Entry 9G1X (electron microscopy, 3.50 A resolution); this record covers chains A and R of the 14 polymer chains in the assembly.

Chain A:
Protein: DNA-directed RNA polymerase I subunit RPA190
Source organism: Saccharomyces cerevisiae
Notes: EC 2.7.7.6
UniProt: P10964 (RPA1_YEAST); numbering as in UniProt (aligned over 1-1664)
Sequence (1664 residues; numbered 1 to 1664; the number before each row is that of its first residue):
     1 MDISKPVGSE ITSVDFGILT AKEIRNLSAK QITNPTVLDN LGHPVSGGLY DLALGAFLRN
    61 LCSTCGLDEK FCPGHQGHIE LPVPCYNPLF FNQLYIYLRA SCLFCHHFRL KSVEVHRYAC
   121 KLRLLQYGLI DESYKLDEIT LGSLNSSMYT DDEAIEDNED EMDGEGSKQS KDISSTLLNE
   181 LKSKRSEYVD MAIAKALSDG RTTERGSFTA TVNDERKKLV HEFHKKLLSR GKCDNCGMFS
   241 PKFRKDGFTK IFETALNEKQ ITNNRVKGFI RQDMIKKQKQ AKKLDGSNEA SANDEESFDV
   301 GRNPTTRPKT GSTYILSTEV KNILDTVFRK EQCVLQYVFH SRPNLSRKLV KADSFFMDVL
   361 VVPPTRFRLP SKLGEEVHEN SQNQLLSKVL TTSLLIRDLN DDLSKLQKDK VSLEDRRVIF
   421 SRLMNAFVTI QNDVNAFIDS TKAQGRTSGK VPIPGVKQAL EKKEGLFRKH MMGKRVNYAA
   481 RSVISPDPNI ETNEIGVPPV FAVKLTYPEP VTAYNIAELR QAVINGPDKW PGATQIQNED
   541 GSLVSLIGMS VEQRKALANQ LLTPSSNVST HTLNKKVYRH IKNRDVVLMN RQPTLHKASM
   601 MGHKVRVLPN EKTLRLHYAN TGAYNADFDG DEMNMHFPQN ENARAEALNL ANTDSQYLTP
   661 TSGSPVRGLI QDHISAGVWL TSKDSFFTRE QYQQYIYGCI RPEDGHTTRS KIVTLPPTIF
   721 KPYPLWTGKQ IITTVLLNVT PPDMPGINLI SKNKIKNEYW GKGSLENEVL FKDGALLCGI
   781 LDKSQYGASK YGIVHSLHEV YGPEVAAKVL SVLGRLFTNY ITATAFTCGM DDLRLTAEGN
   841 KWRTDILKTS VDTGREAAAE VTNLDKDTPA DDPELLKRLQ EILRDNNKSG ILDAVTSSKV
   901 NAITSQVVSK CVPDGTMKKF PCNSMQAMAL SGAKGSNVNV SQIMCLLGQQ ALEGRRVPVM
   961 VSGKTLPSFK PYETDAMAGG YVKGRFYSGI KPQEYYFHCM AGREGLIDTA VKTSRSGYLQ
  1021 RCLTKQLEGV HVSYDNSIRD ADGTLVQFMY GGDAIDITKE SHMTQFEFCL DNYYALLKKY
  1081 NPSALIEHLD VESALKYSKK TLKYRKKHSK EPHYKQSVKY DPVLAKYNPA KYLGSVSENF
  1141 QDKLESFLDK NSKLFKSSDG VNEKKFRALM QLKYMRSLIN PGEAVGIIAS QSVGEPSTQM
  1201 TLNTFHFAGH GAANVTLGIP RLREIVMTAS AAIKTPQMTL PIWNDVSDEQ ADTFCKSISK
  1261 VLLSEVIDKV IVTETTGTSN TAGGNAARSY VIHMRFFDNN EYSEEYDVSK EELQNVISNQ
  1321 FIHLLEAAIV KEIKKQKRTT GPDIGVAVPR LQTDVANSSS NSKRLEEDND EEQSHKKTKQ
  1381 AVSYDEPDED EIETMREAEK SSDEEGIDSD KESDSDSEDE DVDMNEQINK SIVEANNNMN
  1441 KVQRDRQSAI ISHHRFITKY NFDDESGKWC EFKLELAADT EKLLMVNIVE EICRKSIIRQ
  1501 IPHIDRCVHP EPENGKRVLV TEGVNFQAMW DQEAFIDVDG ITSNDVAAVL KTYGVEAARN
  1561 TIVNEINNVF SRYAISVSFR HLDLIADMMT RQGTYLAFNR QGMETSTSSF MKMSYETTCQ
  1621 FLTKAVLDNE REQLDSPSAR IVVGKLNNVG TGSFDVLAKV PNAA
Unresolved in the structure: 141-173, 256-311, 407-412, 446-450, 1154-1159, 1200-1216, 1230-1543, 1664
Bound ions: Zn2+ site 1: Cys62, Cys65, Cys72, His75; Zn2+ site 2: Cys102, Cys105, Cys233, Cys236
UniProt features mapped onto this chain:
  - region: Pro992 to Glu1004 (Bridging helix)
  - binding site (Zn(2+)): Cys62, Cys65, Cys72, His75, Cys102, Cys105, Cys233, Cys236
  - binding site (Mg(2+)): Asp627, Asp629, Asp631
  - modified residue (Phosphoserine): Ser889, Ser1636
Reported in the primary citation:
  - specificity-determining residues: Pro593 (proposed by the authors, not directly observed)

Chain R:
Molecule: 12-nt RNA strand
Sequence (12 nucleotides; each row starts with the number of its first residue):
     1 AUAAAUCGAG AG
Unresolved in the structure: 1

How chain A and chain R interact:
Pairs across the interface - 14 pairs, chain A then chain R:
  Ser371(A) with A3(R), hydrogen bond to the base
  Lys372(A) with U2(R), hydrogen bond to the sugar; A3(R), sugar contact
  Leu373(A) with A3(R), phosphate contact
  Gly374(A) with U2(R), phosphate contact
  Glu376(A) with A3(R), base contact
  His378(A) with A3(R), base contact
  Glu464(A) with A5(R), phosphate contact
  Lys469(A) with A5(R), salt bridge to the phosphate
  Arg591(A) with G12(R), hydrogen bond to the sugar
  Pro593(A) with G12(R), base contact
  Asp629(A) with G12(R), phosphate contact
  Asp631(A) with G12(R), hydrogen bond to the sugar
  Glu632(A) with A11(R), base contact
Interface residues without a listed pair, chain A (15 interface residues in all): Gln592, Gly630

In short:
Chain A and chain R form an interface of 15 and 5 residues respectively, with 4 hydrogen bonds and 1 salt
bridge. Among the polar pairs are Ser371(A)-A3(R), Lys372(A)-U2(R) and Arg591(A)-G12(R). From UniProt: 8
Zn2+-binding residues and 3 Mg2+-binding residues on chain A. The paper reports the specificity determinant
Pro593(A).
Chain A is DNA-directed RNA polymerase I subunit RPA190 (Saccharomyces cerevisiae) and chain R is a 12-nt RNA
strand; the structure, Yeast RNA polymerase I elongation complex stalled by an apurinic site, 11-subunit, was
determined by electron microscopy, deposited together with 9G1V, 9G23, 9G24, 9G26, 9G27, 9G29, 9G2B and 9G2C.
